1U8N - chains B and C of the 3 polymer chains in the assembly; structure by X-ray diffraction, 2.56 A resolution.

[Chain B]
Protein: Antibody 2F5 (heavy chain)
Source organism: Homo sapiens
Notes: antibody fragment or engineered binder
Amino-acid sequence (235 residues; numbered 1 to 216 plus 19 insertion-coded residues; the number before each row is that of its first residue; a row labelled like 35A-35B holds insertion residues (35A, then the next letters in order)):
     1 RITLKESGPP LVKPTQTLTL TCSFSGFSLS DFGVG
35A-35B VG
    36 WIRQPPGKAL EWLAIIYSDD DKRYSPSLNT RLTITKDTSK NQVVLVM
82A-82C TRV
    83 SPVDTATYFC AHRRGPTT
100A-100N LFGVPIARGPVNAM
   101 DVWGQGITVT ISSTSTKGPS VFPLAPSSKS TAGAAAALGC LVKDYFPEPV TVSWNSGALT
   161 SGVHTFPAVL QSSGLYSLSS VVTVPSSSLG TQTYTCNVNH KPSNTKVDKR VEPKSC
Unresolved in the structure: 127-132, 190-191
Disulfides: Cys22-Cys92, Cys140-Cys196

[Chain C]
Protein: GP41 peptide
Amino-acid sequence (7 residues; numbered 1 to 7; the number before each row is that of its first residue):
     1 ELDKFAS

[How chain B and chain C interact]
Contacting residue pairs (12; chain B residue first):
  Gly33(B) - Phe5(C)
  Tyr52(B) - Asp3(C)
  Tyr52(B) - Lys4(C)
  Asp54(B) - Lys4(C)  salt bridge
  Asp56(B) - Lys4(C)  salt bridge
  Arg58(B) - Glu1(C)  salt bridge
  Arg95(B) - Asp3(C)  salt bridge
  Pro98(B) - Phe5(C)  hydrophobic
  Arg100H(B) - Phe5(C)  hydrogen bond (side chain-backbone)
  Arg100H(B) - Ala6(C)
  Arg100H(B) - Ser7(C)
  Val100K(B) - Phe5(C)  hydrophobic
Other interface residues (no listed pair), chain B (10 interface residues in all): Gly97

[Overview]
10 residues of chain B face 6 of chain C across their interface; the contacts include 1 hydrogen bond and 4
salt bridges. Polar contacts include Asp54(B)-Lys4(C), Asp56(B)-Lys4(C) and Arg58(B)-Glu1(C).
Here chain B is Antibody 2F5 (heavy chain) (Homo sapiens) and chain C is GP41 peptide. Entry 1U8N (Crystal
structure of the HIV-1 Cross Neutralizing Monoclonal Antibody 2F5 in complex with gp41 Peptide ELDKFAS) was
determined by X-ray diffraction, deposited together with 1U8H, 1U8I, 1U8J, 1U8L, 1U8M, 1U8O and 14 further
entries.
